Entry 7A4V (X-ray diffraction, 1.94 A resolution); this record covers chain A.

# Chain A
Name: Endoplasmic reticulum chaperone BiP
Source organism: Cricetulus griseus
Notes: EC 3.6.4.10
Reference sequence: G3I8R9 (BIP_CRIGR); residue numbers follow UniProt; this construct covers 28-549
Chain sequence (523 residues; numbered 27 to 549; the number before each row is that of its first residue):
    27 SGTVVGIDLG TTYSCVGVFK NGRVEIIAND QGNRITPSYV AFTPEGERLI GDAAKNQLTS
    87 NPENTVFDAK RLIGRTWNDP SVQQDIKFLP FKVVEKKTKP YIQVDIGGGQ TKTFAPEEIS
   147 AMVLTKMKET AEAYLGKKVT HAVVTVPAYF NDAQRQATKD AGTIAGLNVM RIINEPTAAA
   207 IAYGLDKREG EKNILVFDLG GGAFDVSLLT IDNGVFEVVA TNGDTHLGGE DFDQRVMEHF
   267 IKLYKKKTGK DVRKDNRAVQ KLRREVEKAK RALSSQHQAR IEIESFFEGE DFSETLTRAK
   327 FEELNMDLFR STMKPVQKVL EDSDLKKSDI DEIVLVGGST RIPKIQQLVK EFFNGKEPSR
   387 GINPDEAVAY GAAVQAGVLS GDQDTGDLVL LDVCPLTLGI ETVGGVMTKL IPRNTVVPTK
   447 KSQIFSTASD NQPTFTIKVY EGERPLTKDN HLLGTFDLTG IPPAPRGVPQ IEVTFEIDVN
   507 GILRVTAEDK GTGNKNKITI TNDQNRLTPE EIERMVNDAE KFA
Disordered / not traced: 27, 549
Construct notes: expression tag (27); engineered mutation Ala229 (Thr in G3I8R9), Phe461 (Val in G3I8R9)
Bound ions: K+: Asp34, Tyr39 (together with ADP)
Residues lining bound ligands: ADP (adenosine-5'-diphosphate): Gly36, Thr37, Thr38, Tyr39, Ile61, Gly226, Gly227, Gly228, Gly255, Glu256, Glu293, Lys296, Arg297, Ser300, Gly363, Gly364, Ser365, Arg367, Ile368, Asp391
Swiss-Prot annotation at these positions:
  - region: Gln409 to Val419 (Interdomain linker)
  - binding site (ATP): Gly36 to Tyr39, Lys96, Glu293 to Ser300, Gly364 to Arg367
  - modified residue: Ser86 (Phosphoserine), Lys125 (N6-acetyllysine), Tyr160 (3'-nitrotyrosine), Lys213 (N6-acetyllysine), Lys271 (N6-acetyllysine), Lys326 (N6-acetyllysine), Lys353 (N6-acetyllysine), Lys447 (N6-succinyllysine), Arg492 (Omega-N-methylarginine), Thr518 (O-AMP-threonine)
  - cross-link (Glycyl lysine isopeptide (Lys-Gly)): Lys352 (interchain with G-Cter in SUMO2), Lys353 (interchain with G-Cter in SUMO1)
  - mutagenesis: Leu414 to Leu417 (Abolished homooligomerization), Thr518 (T518A: Abolishes AMPylation), Thr525 (T525A: Does not affect AMPylation), Thr527 (T527A: Does not affect AMPylation)
From the paper describing this entry:
  - mutagenesis - D257A, D257N: unchanged binding to Ca2+
  - mutagenesis - V461F: decreased binding to substrate (citing earlier work)

# In short
Chain A binds ADP. Asp34 and Tyr39 form the K+ site. UniProt lists 17 ATP-binding residues and 7 mutagenesis
sites. The paper reports that V461F reduces binding to substrate; D257A and D257N leave binding to Ca2+
unchanged.
Chain A is Endoplasmic reticulum chaperone BiP (Cricetulus griseus); the structure, Crystal structure of
lid-truncated ADP-bound BiP in an oligomeric state, was determined by X-ray diffraction together with 6ZYH and
7A4U from the same study.
